2VYR - chains B and F of the 12 polymer chains in the assembly; structure by X-ray diffraction, 2.00 A resolution.

Chain B:
Protein: MDM4 protein
From: Homo sapiens
Reference sequence: O15151 (MDM4_HUMAN); numbering as in UniProt (aligned over 16-116)
Amino-acid sequence (101 residues; numbered 16 to 116; the number before each row is that of its first residue):
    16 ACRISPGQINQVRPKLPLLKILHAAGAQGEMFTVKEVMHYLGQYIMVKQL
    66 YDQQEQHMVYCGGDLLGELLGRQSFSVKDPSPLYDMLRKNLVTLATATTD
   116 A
Disordered / not traced: 16-24, 111-116

Chain F:
Protein: Human single domain antibody
From: Homo sapiens
Notes: antibody fragment or engineered binder
Amino-acid sequence (153 residues; row label = number of the first residue in the row):
     1 EVQLLESGGGLVQPGGSLRLSCAASGFTFEEYAMLWVRQAPGKGLEWVSG
    51 INARGYTTYYADSVKGRFTISRDNSKNTLYLQMNSLRTEDTAVYYCAKPW
   101 YPFMASKGSEFDYWGQGTLVTVSSAAALEIKRASQPELAPEDPEDVEHHH
   151 HHH
Disordered / not traced: 125-153
Cystine bridges: Cys-22/Cys-96

Interface between chain B and chain F:
Residue-residue contacts (35):
  Val-49(B) / Phe-111(F)  hydrophobic
  Lys-50(B) / Glu-110(F)
  Lys-50(B) / Phe-111(F)
  Lys-50(B) / Asp-112(F)  hydrogen bond (side chain-backbone)
  Lys-50(B) / Tyr-113(F)
  Lys-50(B) / Trp-114(F)
  Glu-51(B) / Tyr-113(F)
  Met-53(B) / Trp-100(F)
  Met-53(B) / Phe-111(F)  hydrophobic
  His-54(B) / Tyr-32(F)  hydrogen bond
  His-54(B) / Lys-98(F)  hydrogen bond
  His-54(B) / Pro-99(F)
  His-54(B) / Trp-100(F)
  His-54(B) / Phe-111(F)
  His-54(B) / Tyr-113(F)
  Gly-57(B) / Trp-100(F)
  Gly-57(B) / Pro-102(F)
  Gln-58(B) / Glu-31(F)  hydrogen bond
  Gln-58(B) / Tyr-32(F)  hydrogen bond
  Ile-60(B) / Tyr-101(F)  hydrophobic
  Met-61(B) / Glu-31(F)
  Met-61(B) / Pro-102(F)  hydrophobic
  Met-61(B) / Phe-103(F)  hydrophobic
  Tyr-66(B) / Tyr-101(F)
  Tyr-66(B) / Phe-103(F)
  Gln-71(B) / Tyr-101(F)  hydrogen bond (backbone-side chain)
  Gln-71(B) / Phe-103(F)
  His-72(B) / Phe-103(F)
  His-72(B) / Met-104(F)
  His-72(B) / Ser-106(F)
  Val-74(B) / Tyr-101(F)
  Val-92(B) / Trp-100(F)  hydrophobic
  Val-92(B) / Tyr-101(F)  hydrophobic
  Leu-98(B) / Trp-100(F)  hydrophobic
  Tyr-99(B) / Glu-110(F)  hydrogen bond
Other interface residues (no listed pair), chain B (19 interface residues in all): Thr-48, Leu-56, Leu-102

Overview:
19 residues of chain B and 15 residues of chain F are in contact, with 7 hydrogen bonds. Among the polar pairs
are Lys-50(B)/Asp-112(F), His-54(B)/Tyr-32(F) and His-54(B)/Lys-98(F).
Here chain B is MDM4 protein and chain F is Human single domain antibody, both from Homo sapiens. Entry 2VYR
(Structure of human MDM4 N-terminal domain bound to a single domain antibody) was determined by X-ray
diffraction.
